Entry 9D88 (electron microscopy, 3.18 A resolution); this record covers chains J and L of the 18 polymer chains in the assembly.

[Chain J (and L)]
Molecule: Gag polyprotein
Source organism: Human immunodeficiency virus type 1 (NEW YORK-5 ISOLATE)
Notes: fragment: CA-SP1 domains; chain L of this document is another copy of the same molecule, construct and numbering; everything in this record applies to it too
UniProtKB: P12493 (GAG_HV1N5); residues 11-239 here correspond to UniProt positions 143-371 (UniProt number = residue number + 132)
Chain sequence (229 residues; each row starts with the number of its first residue):
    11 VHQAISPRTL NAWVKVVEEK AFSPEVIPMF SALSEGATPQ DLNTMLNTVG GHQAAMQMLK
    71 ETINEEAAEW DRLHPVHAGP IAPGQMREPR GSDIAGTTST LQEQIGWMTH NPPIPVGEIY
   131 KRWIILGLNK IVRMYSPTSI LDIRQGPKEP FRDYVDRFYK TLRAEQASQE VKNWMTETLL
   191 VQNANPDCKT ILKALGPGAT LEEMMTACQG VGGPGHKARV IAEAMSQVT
Not modelled in the structure: 11
Construct notes: engineered mutation Ile231 (Leu363 in P12493)
Residues lining bound ligands: inositol hexakisphosphate (IHP): Lys158, Gly222, Lys227

[Interface between chain J and chain L]
Contacting residue pairs (19):
  Gln13(J) - Ile129(L)
  Gln13(J) - Arg132(L)  hydrogen bond
  Arg18(J) - Glu76(L)  salt bridge
  Arg18(J) - Glu79(L)  salt bridge
  Thr19(J) - Arg132(L)
  Ala22(J) - Leu136(L)  hydrophobic
  Glu29(J) - Arg143(L)  salt bridge
  Lys30(J) - Asn139(L)
  Pro38(J) - Pro38(L)  hydrophobic
  Met39(J) - Ile135(L)  hydrophobic
  Met39(J) - Asn139(L)
  Ala42(J) - Arg132(L)
  Ala42(J) - Ile135(L)  hydrophobic
  Leu43(J) - Arg132(L)
  Leu43(J) - Leu136(L)  hydrophobic
  Glu45(J) - Glu45(L)
  Glu45(J) - Glu128(L)
  Glu45(J) - Lys131(L)  salt bridge
  Glu45(J) - Arg132(L)
Interface residues without a listed pair, chain J (14 interface residues in all): Val26, Glu35, Gly46
Interface residues without a listed pair, chain L (17 interface residues in all): Pro34, Ile37, Ser41, Trp80, Pro125

[In short]
14 residues of chain J face 17 of chain L across their interface, with 1 hydrogen bond and 4 salt bridges.
Polar pairs include Arg18(J)-Glu76(L), Arg18(J)-Glu79(L) and Glu29(J)-Arg143(L). Bound to chain J: inositol
hexakisphosphate.
Both chains are Gag polyprotein (Human immunodeficiency virus type 1 (NEW YORK-5 ISOLATE)). Entry 9D88 (Gag
CA-SP1 immature lattice from enveloped and perforated virus like particles) was determined by electron
microscopy, deposited together with 9CWV, 9D6C, 9D6D, 9D6E and 9DWD.
